PDB entry 5LYL | X-ray diffraction, 1.83 A resolution | chain A

Chain A:
Name: Carboxypeptidase B
From: Sus scrofa
Notes: EC 3.4.17.2
UniProtKB: P09955 (CBPB1_PIG); the construct lacks a stretch of the UniProt sequence, so the offset changes along the chain: 4-188 = UniProt 111-295; 189-308 = UniProt 297-416
Sequence (307 residues; each row starts with the number of its first residue):
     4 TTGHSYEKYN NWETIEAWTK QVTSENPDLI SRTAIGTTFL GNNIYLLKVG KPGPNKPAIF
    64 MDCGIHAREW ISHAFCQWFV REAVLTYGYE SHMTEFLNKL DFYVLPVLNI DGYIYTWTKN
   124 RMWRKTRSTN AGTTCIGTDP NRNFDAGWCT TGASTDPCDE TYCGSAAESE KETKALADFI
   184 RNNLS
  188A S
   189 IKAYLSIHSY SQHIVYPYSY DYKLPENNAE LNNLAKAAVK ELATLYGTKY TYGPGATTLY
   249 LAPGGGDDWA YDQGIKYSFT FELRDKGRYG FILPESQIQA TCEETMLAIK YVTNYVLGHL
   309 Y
Not modelled in the structure: 4-5
Cystine bridges: Cys-66/Cys-79, Cys-138/Cys-161, Cys-152/Cys-166
Construct notes: conflict Ile-68 (Phe175 in P09955), Ser-194 (Thr302 in P09955), His-201 (Met309 in P09955), Val-203 (Leu311 in P09955), Leu-247 (Ile355 in P09955), Leu-249 (Pro357 in P09955), Pro-251 (Ala359 in P09955), Gly-254 (Ser362 in P09955); expression tag (309)
Bound ions: Zn2+ site 1: His-69, Glu-72, His-196 (together with tafCPB); Zn2+ site 2: Glu-85, Asp-159, Asp-162, Glu-291; Zn2+ site 3 near His-307 (its only coordinating residue here)
Ligand contacts: tafCPB (T5F; (2S)-2-[[(2S)-1-(1-adamantylamino)-3-cyclohexyl-1-oxidanylidene-propan-2-yl]sulfamoylamino]-6-azanyl-hexanoic acid): His-69, Arg-71, Glu-72, Arg-127, Asn-144, Arg-145, Glu-163, Thr-164, His-196, Ser-197, Tyr-198, Ser-199, Val-203, Ser-207, Leu-247, Tyr-248, Ala-250, Gly-253, Asp-255, Thr-268, Glu-270, Phe-279

Overview:
Chain A binds tafCPB. His-69, Glu-72 and His-196 form the Zn2+ site 1. The Zn2+ site 2 is built by Glu-85,
Asp-159, Asp-162 and Glu-291.
Chain A is Carboxypeptidase B (Sus scrofa); the structure, Crystal structure of 1 in complex with tafCPB, was
determined by X-ray diffraction, deposited together with 5LYD, 5LYF and 5LYI.
